Entry 7Q4O (electron microscopy, 2.10 A resolution); this record covers chains C and E of the 10 polymer chains in the assembly.

# Chain C
Protein: Splicing factor 3B subunit 3
From: Homo sapiens
UniProtKB: Q15393 (SF3B3_HUMAN); numbering as in UniProt (aligned over 1-1217)
Sequence (1217 residues; each row starts with the number of its first residue):
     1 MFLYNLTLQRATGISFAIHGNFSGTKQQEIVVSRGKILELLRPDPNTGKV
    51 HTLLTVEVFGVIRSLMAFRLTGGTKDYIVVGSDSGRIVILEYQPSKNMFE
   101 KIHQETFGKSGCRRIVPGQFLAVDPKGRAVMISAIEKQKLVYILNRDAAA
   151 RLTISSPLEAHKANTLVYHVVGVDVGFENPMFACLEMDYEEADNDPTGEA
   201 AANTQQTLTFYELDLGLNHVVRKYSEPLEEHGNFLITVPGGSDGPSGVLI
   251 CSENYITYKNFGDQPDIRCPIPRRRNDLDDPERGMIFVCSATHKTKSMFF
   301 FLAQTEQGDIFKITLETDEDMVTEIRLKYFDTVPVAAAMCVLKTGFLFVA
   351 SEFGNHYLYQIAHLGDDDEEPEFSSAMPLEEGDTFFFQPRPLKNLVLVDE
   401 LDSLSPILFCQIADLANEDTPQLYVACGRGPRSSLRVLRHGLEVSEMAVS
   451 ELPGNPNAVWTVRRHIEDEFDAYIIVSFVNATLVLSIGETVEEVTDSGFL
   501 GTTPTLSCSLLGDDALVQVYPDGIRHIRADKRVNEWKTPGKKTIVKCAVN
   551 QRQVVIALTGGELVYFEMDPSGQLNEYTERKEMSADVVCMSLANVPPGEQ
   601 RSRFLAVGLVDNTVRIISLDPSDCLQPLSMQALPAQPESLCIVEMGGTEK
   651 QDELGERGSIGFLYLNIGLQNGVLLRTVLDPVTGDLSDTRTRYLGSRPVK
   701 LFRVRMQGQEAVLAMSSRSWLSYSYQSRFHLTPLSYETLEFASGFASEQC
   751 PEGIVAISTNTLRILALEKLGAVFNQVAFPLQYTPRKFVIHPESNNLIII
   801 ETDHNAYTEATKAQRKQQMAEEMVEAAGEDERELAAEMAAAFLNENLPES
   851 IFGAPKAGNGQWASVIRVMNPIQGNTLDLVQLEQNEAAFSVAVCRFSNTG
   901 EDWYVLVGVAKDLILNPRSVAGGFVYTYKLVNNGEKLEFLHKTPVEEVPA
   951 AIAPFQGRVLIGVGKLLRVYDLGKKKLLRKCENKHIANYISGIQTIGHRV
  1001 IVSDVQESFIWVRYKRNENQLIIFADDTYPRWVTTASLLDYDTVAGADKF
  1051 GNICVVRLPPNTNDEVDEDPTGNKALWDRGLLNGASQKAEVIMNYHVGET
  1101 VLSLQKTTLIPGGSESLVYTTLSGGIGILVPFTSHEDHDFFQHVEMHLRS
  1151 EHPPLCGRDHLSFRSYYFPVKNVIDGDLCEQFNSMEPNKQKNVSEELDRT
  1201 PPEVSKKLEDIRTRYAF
Not modelled in the structure: 366-368, 489-491, 646-661, 692-694, 716-717, 1067-1075
UniProt features mapped onto this chain:
  - region: Glu105 to Gln119 (Interaction with PHF5A, SF3B1 and SF3B5), Asn145 to Tyr168 (Interaction with PHF5A, SF3B1 and SF3B5), Asp193 to His231 (Interaction with SF3B1 and SF3B5), Arg786 to His804 (Interaction with SF3B1 and SF3B5), Thr1028 to Lys1049 (Interaction with SF3B1), Thr1100 to Ser1123 (Interaction with SF3B5)
  - site: Gly284 (Interaction with SF3B5), Glu306 (Interaction with SF3B5), Glu352 (Interaction with SF3B5), Arg429 (Interaction with SF3B5), Asn916 (Interaction with SF3B5), Asn988 (Interaction with SF3B1), Lys1171 (Interaction with SF3B1)
  - modified residue: Ser156 (Phosphoserine), Thr1200 (Phosphothreonine)

# Chain E
Protein: Splicing factor 3B subunit 5
From: Homo sapiens
UniProtKB: Q9BWJ5 (SF3B5_HUMAN); residue numbers follow UniProt; this construct covers 1-86
Sequence (86 residues; row label = number of the first residue in the row):
     1 MTDRYTIHSQLEHLQSKYIGTGHADTTKWEWLVNQHRDSYCSYMGHFDLL
    51 NYFAIAENESKARVRFNLMEKMLQPCGPPADKPEEN
Not modelled in the structure: 1-15, 81-86
UniProt features mapped onto this chain:
  - site (Interaction with RNA): Tyr5, Gly20
  - modified residue: Thr2 (N-acetylthreonine), Ser9 (Phosphoserine), Lys17 (N6-acetyllysine)

# How chain C and chain E interact
Contacting residue pairs (90; chain C residue first):
  Arg34(C) - Phe47(E)
  Gly35(C) - Phe47(E)
  Lys36(C) - Phe47(E)
  Val61(C) - Gly45(E)
  Cys112(C) - Gly45(E)
  Cys112(C) - His46(E)
  Arg113(C) - Tyr18(E)  hydrogen bond
  Arg114(C) - Ile19(E)
  Arg114(C) - Asn34(E)  hydrogen bond
  Arg114(C) - Arg37(E)
  Arg114(C) - Asp38(E)  salt bridge
  Arg114(C) - Cys41(E)
  Ile115(C) - Tyr18(E)
  Gln119(C) - Met44(E)  hydrogen bond (side chain-backbone)
  Gln119(C) - Gly45(E)
  Ile135(C) - Cys41(E)  hydrophobic
  Ile135(C) - Met44(E)  hydrophobic
  Glu136(C) - Ile19(E)
  Lys137(C) - Ile19(E)
  Leu166(C) - Met72(E)  hydrophobic
  Val167(C) - Met69(E)
  Tyr168(C) - Met69(E)  hydrophobic
  Tyr168(C) - Glu70(E)  hydrogen bond
  Met187(C) - Leu73(E)  hydrophobic
  Tyr189(C) - Arg37(E)
  Tyr189(C) - Leu73(E)  hydrophobic
  Ala192(C) - Leu73(E)  hydrophobic
  Ala192(C) - Gln74(E)  hydrogen bond (backbone-side chain)
  Ala192(C) - Pro79(E)
  Asp193(C) - Trp29(E)
  Asp193(C) - Arg37(E)  salt bridge
  Asp193(C) - Leu73(E)
  Asp193(C) - Pro79(E)
  Asp195(C) - Pro79(E)
  Pro196(C) - Pro78(E)
  Pro196(C) - Pro79(E)
  Pro196(C) - Ala80(E)
  Gly198(C) - Pro78(E)
  Ala201(C) - Leu73(E)
  Ala201(C) - Gln74(E)
  His231(C) - Phe66(E)
  His231(C) - Glu70(E)  salt bridge
  Gly232(C) - Phe66(E)
  Asn233(C) - Phe66(E)
  Glu253(C) - Arg63(E)  salt bridge
  Arg283(C) - Glu59(E)  salt bridge
  Arg283(C) - Arg63(E)
  Gly284(C) - Arg63(E)  hydrogen bond (backbone-side chain)
  Ile286(C) - Ala62(E)
  Ile286(C) - Arg63(E)
  Val288(C) - Ala62(E)  hydrophobic
  Glu306(C) - Ser60(E)  hydrogen bond
  Glu306(C) - Arg63(E)  salt bridge
  Glu352(C) - Ser60(E)
  Glu352(C) - Lys61(E)  hydrogen bond (side chain-backbone)
  Phe353(C) - Asn51(E)
  Phe353(C) - Ile55(E)  hydrophobic
  Phe353(C) - Lys61(E)
  Pro406(C) - Ile55(E)  hydrophobic
  Arg429(C) - Asn58(E)
  Arg429(C) - Glu59(E)  hydrogen bond (side chain-backbone)
  Arg429(C) - Ser60(E)
  Thr784(C) - Ile55(E)
  Arg786(C) - Ala56(E)
  Asp803(C) - Asn58(E)
  His804(C) - Ala56(E)
  His804(C) - Glu57(E)  hydrogen bond (side chain-backbone)
  His804(C) - Asn58(E)  hydrogen bond (backbone-side chain)
  Asn805(C) - Glu57(E)
  Asn805(C) - Asn58(E)
  Asn805(C) - Glu59(E)
  Lys856(C) - Asn58(E)
  Leu915(C) - Ala56(E)
  Leu915(C) - Glu57(E)
  Asn916(C) - Lys71(E)
  Thr1034(C) - Tyr52(E)
  Lys1049(C) - Leu49(E)
  Lys1049(C) - Tyr52(E)
  Phe1050(C) - Leu49(E)  hydrophobic
  Gly1098(C) - Phe47(E)
  Glu1099(C) - Asp48(E)
  Thr1100(C) - Asp48(E)  hydrogen bond (backbone-side chain)
  Leu1102(C) - Tyr52(E)  hydrophobic
  Leu1122(C) - Asp48(E)
  Leu1122(C) - Tyr52(E)  hydrophobic
  Ser1123(C) - Phe47(E)
  Ser1123(C) - Asp48(E)  hydrogen bond
  Ser1123(C) - Asn51(E)
  Tyr1166(C) - His46(E)  hydrogen bond
  Tyr1167(C) - His46(E)  hydrogen bond
Also at the interface, not in a pair above, chain C (65 interface residues in all): Arg63, Val116, Asn194, Thr197, Thr204, Met285, Val335, Ser405, Leu408, Ala806
Also at the interface, not in a pair above, chain E (36 interface residues in all): Ser42, Ala54

# In short
65 residues of chain C face 36 of chain E across their interface; the contacts include 15 hydrogen bonds and 6
salt bridges. Polar contacts include Arg114(C)-Asp38(E), Asp193(C)-Arg37(E) and His231(C)-Glu70(E).
Chain C is Splicing factor 3B subunit 3 and chain E is Splicing factor 3B subunit 5, both from Homo sapiens;
the structure, Substrate-bound A-like U2 snRNP, was determined by electron microscopy (same publication as
7Q3L and 7Q4P).
